PDB entry 4M32 | X-ray diffraction, 1.86 A resolution | chains A and B of the 4 polymer chains in the assembly

[Chain A (and B)]
Protein: Putative starvation-induced DNA protecting protein/Ferritin and Dps
Source organism: Mycobacterium smegmatis
Notes: chain B of this document is another copy of the same molecule, construct and numbering; everything in this record applies to it too
Reference sequence: A0QXB7 (A0QXB7_MYCS2); numbering as in UniProt (aligned over 1-161)
Amino-acid sequence (168 residues; row label = number of the first residue in the row; numbers below 1 keep their minus sign (Met-6 is residue -6)):
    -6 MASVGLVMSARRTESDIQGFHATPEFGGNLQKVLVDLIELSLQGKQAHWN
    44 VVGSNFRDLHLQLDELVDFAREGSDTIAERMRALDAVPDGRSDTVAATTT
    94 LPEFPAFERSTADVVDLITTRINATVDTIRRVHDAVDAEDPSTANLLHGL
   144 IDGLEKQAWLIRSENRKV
Disordered / not traced: -6 to 1
Construct notes: expression tag (-6 to 0); engineered mutation Asn138 (Asp in A0QXB7)
Ion coordination: Mg2+: Asn48, Asp51
Reported in the primary citation:
  - mutagenesis - D138N: unchanged catalytic activity

[Interface between chain A and chain B]
Residue-residue contacts (53; chain A residue first):
  Ile31(A) with Leu35(B), hydrophobic
  Glu32(A) with Ser85(B), hydrogen bond
  Leu35(A) with Ile31(B), hydrophobic; Gly83(B); Ser85(B)
  Lys38(A) with Asp68(B), salt bridge
  Gln39(A) with Pro81(B), hydrogen bond (side chain-backbone); Asp82(B); Gly83(B), hydrogen bond (side chain-backbone); Arg84(B)
  Trp42(A) with Asp68(B); Ala71(B); Arg75(B), hydrogen bond (backbone-side chain); Pro81(B), hydrophobic
  Asn43(A) with Arg75(B); Val80(B); Pro81(B), hydrogen bond (side chain-backbone)
  Val45(A) with Arg75(B)
  Arg64(A) with Arg64(B)
  Asp68(A) with Lys38(B), salt bridge; Trp42(B)
  Ala71(A) with Trp42(B)
  Glu72(A) with His41(B), salt bridge
  Arg75(A) with Trp42(B), hydrogen bond (side chain-backbone); Asn43(B); Val45(B); Glu101(B), salt bridge
  Val80(A) with Asn43(B); Phe100(B), hydrophobic
  Pro81(A) with Gln39(B), hydrogen bond (backbone-side chain); Asn43(B), hydrogen bond (backbone-side chain)
  Asp82(A) with Gln39(B)
  Gly83(A) with Gln39(B), hydrogen bond (backbone-side chain)
  Arg84(A) with Gln39(B); Glu96(B), salt bridge; Phe97(B), hydrogen bond (side chain-backbone); Pro98(B); Ala99(B)
  Ser85(A) with Glu32(B), hydrogen bond; Leu35(B); Ala89(B)
  Asp86(A) with Ala89(B); Glu96(B)
  Ala89(A) with Ser85(B); Asp86(B)
  Glu96(A) with Arg84(B), salt bridge; Asp86(B)
  Phe97(A) with Arg84(B), hydrogen bond (backbone-side chain)
  Pro98(A) with Arg84(B)
  Ala99(A) with Arg84(B)
  Phe100(A) with Val80(B), hydrophobic
  Glu101(A) with Arg75(B), salt bridge; Val80(B)
Other interface residues (no listed pair), chain A (31 interface residues in all): Leu27, His41, Ser67, Val88
Other interface residues (no listed pair), chain B (33 interface residues in all): Leu27, His53, Ser67, Glu72, Asp78, Val88

[Overview]
31 residues of chain A and 33 residues of chain B are in contact, with 12 hydrogen bonds and 7 salt bridges.
Polar pairs include Lys38(A)-Asp68(B), Glu72(A)-His41(B) and Arg75(A)-Glu101(B). Asn48(A) and Asp51(A)
coordinate Mg2+. From the paper: D138N of chain A leaves catalytic activity unchanged.
Chain A and chain B are both Putative starvation-induced DNA protecting protein/Ferritin and Dps
(Mycobacterium smegmatis); the structure, Crystal structure of gated-pore mutant D138N of second DNA-Binding
protein under starvation from Mycobacterium smegmatis, was determined by X-ray diffraction (same publication
as 4M33, 4M34 and 4M35).
